Entry 6VX8 (electron microscopy, 2.33 A resolution); this record covers chains E and A of the 5 polymer chains in the assembly.

# Chain E (and A)
Name: Bestrophin
Source organism: Bos taurus
Notes: chain A of this document is another copy of the same molecule, construct and numbering; everything in this record applies to it too
Reference sequence: E1BF86 (E1BF86_BOVIN); residue numbers follow UniProt; this construct covers 1-410
Amino-acid sequence (410 residues; numbered 1 to 410; the number before each row is that of its first residue):
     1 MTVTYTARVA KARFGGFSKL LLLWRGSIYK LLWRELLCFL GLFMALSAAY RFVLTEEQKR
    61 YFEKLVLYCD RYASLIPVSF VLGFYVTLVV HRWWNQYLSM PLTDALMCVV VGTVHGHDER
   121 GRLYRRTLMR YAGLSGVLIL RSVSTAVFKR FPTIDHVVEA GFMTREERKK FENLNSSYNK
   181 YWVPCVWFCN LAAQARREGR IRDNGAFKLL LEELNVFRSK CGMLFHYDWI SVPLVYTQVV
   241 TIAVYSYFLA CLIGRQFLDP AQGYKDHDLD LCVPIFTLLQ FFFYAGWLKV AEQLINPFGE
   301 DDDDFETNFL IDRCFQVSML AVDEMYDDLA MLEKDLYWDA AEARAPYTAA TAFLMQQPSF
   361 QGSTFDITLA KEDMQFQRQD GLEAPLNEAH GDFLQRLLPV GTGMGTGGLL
Not modelled in the structure: 1-14, 339-410
UniProt features mapped onto this chain:
  - binding site (Ca(2+)): Ala10, Gln293, Asn296, Asp301, Asp304
  - mutagenesis: His91 (H91A: Does not affect subcellular location at the cell membrane. Decreases ion selectivity), Lys265 (K265A: Does not affect subcellular location at the cell membrane. Decreases ion selectivity)
Reported in the primary citation:
  - mutagenesis - H91A, K265A: unchanged expression

# Interface between chain E and chain A
Contacting residue pairs - 138 pairs, chain E then chain A:
  Gly15(E) - Arg34(A)
  Gly16(E) - Glu292(A)
  Phe17(E) - Tyr85(A)
  Phe17(E) - Thr237(A)
  Phe17(E) - Thr241(A)
  Phe17(E) - Ala291(A)
  Phe17(E) - Glu292(A)  hydrogen bond (backbone-side chain)
  Ser18(E) - Tyr245(A)
  Leu20(E) - Thr237(A)
  Leu20(E) - Gln238(A)  hydrogen bond (backbone-side chain)
  Leu21(E) - Gln238(A)
  Leu21(E) - Thr241(A)
  Leu21(E) - Ile242(A)  hydrophobic
  Leu23(E) - Leu234(A)  hydrophobic
  Leu23(E) - Gln238(A)
  Arg25(E) - Leu234(A)
  Ser27(E) - Gln238(A)
  Ile28(E) - Val235(A)  hydrophobic
  Ile28(E) - Gln238(A)  hydrogen bond (backbone-side chain)
  Ile28(E) - Val239(A)  hydrophobic
  Tyr29(E) - Gln238(A)
  Leu31(E) - Val235(A)  hydrophobic
  Leu75(E) - Ser74(A)
  Leu75(E) - Pro77(A)
  Ile76(E) - Ile76(A)  hydrophobic
  Ile76(E) - Phe80(A)  hydrophobic
  Ser79(E) - Pro77(A)
  Ser79(E) - Phe80(A)
  Phe80(E) - Phe80(A)  hydrophobic
  Gly83(E) - Phe84(A)
  Phe84(E) - Phe84(A)  hydrophobic
  Thr87(E) - Phe84(A)
  Val90(E) - Leu88(A)  hydrophobic
  Trp93(E) - Ile230(A)  hydrophobic
  Trp93(E) - Ser231(A)
  Trp93(E) - Pro233(A)
  Trp94(E) - His226(A)
  Trp94(E) - Tyr227(A)  hydrophobic
  Trp94(E) - Ile230(A)  hydrophobic
  Tyr97(E) - His226(A)  hydrogen bond
  Tyr97(E) - Trp229(A)
  Tyr97(E) - Ile230(A)
  Leu98(E) - Met223(A)  hydrophobic
  Leu102(E) - His226(A)
  Asp104(E) - Arg218(A)
  Ala105(E) - Asn215(A)  hydrogen bond (backbone-side chain)
  Ala105(E) - Arg218(A)
  Met107(E) - Trp182(A)  hydrophobic
  Cys108(E) - Cys189(A)
  Cys108(E) - Asn215(A)
  Cys108(E) - Arg218(A)
  Val109(E) - Asn215(A)
  Val111(E) - Asn190(A)
  Gly112(E) - Ala193(A)
  Gly112(E) - Phe207(A)
  Arg202(E) - Arg197(A)
  Asp203(E) - Asn204(A)
  Gly205(E) - Lys208(A)
  Leu209(E) - Lys208(A)
  Leu209(E) - Leu211(A)  hydrophobic
  Leu209(E) - Glu212(A)
  Glu212(E) - Lys208(A)  salt bridge
  Glu213(E) - Asn215(A)
  Arg255(E) - Tyr72(A)
  Asp266(E) - Arg71(A)
  Asp268(E) - Lys64(A)
  Leu269(E) - Lys64(A)
  Leu269(E) - Leu65(A)
  Phe276(E) - Tyr68(A)  hydrophobic
  Phe276(E) - Cys69(A)  hydrophobic
  Phe276(E) - Tyr72(A)  hydrophobic
  Phe276(E) - Ser246(A)
  Phe276(E) - Leu249(A)  hydrophobic
  Phe276(E) - Ala250(A)  hydrophobic
  Leu279(E) - Ser246(A)
  Phe282(E) - Ile242(A)  hydrophobic
  Phe283(E) - Pro77(A)  hydrophobic
  Phe283(E) - Val81(A)  hydrophobic
  Phe283(E) - Val239(A)
  Phe283(E) - Ala243(A)  hydrophobic
  Tyr284(E) - Pro77(A)
  Gly286(E) - Val239(A)
  Trp287(E) - Phe80(A)  hydrophobic
  Trp287(E) - Val81(A)
  Trp287(E) - Tyr236(A)
  Trp287(E) - Val239(A)
  Val290(E) - Val235(A)  hydrophobic
  Val290(E) - Tyr236(A)  hydrophobic
  Leu294(E) - Pro233(A)  hydrophobic
  Phe305(E) - Ile230(A)  hydrophobic
  Glu306(E) - Trp229(A)
  Phe309(E) - Tyr178(A)  hydrophobic
  Phe309(E) - Trp229(A)  hydrophobic
  Asp312(E) - Tyr178(A)
  Arg313(E) - Tyr178(A)
  Arg313(E) - Trp182(A)
  Gln316(E) - Asn175(A)  hydrogen bond (side chain-backbone)
  Gln316(E) - Ser176(A)  hydrogen bond
  Gln316(E) - Tyr178(A)
  Val317(E) - Tyr178(A)  hydrophobic
  Val317(E) - Trp182(A)  hydrophobic
  Leu320(E) - Leu174(A)  hydrophobic
  Leu320(E) - Ser176(A)
  Leu320(E) - Trp182(A)  hydrophobic
  Ala321(E) - Trp182(A)  hydrophobic
  Ala321(E) - Val186(A)
  Met325(E) - Leu174(A)  hydrophobic
  Met325(E) - Trp182(A)  hydrophobic
  Met325(E) - Val183(A)  hydrophobic
  Met325(E) - Val186(A)  hydrophobic
  Met325(E) - Asn190(A)  hydrogen bond (backbone-side chain)
  Tyr326(E) - Asn190(A)
  Asp327(E) - Asn190(A)  hydrogen bond (backbone-side chain)
  Asp327(E) - Arg197(A)  salt bridge
  Asp328(E) - Lys170(A)
  Leu329(E) - Lys170(A)
  Leu329(E) - Trp187(A)
  Leu329(E) - Asn190(A)
  Leu329(E) - Leu191(A)
  Leu329(E) - Gln194(A)
  Ala330(E) - Lys170(A)
  Leu332(E) - Arg120(A)
  Leu332(E) - Leu123(A)  hydrophobic
  Leu332(E) - Tyr124(A)  hydrophobic
  Leu332(E) - Thr127(A)
  Glu333(E) - Leu123(A)
  Glu333(E) - Thr164(A)  hydrogen bond
  Glu333(E) - Glu166(A)
  Asp335(E) - Arg126(A)  salt bridge
  Leu336(E) - Glu159(A)
  Leu336(E) - Gly161(A)
  Tyr337(E) - Arg126(A)  hydrogen bond (backbone-side chain)
  Tyr337(E) - Ala160(A)  hydrogen bond (side chain-backbone)
  Tyr337(E) - Phe315(A)  hydrophobic
  Trp338(E) - Glu119(A)
  Trp338(E) - Arg122(A)
  Trp338(E) - Leu123(A)  hydrophobic
  Trp338(E) - Arg126(A)
Interface residues without a listed pair, chain E (81 interface residues in all): Gly26, Val86, Thr113, His115, Lys208, Phe257, Leu271, Thr277, Lys334
Interface residues without a listed pair, chain A (81 interface residues in all): Tyr61, Arg130, Tyr131, Val158, Glu167, Tyr181, Leu288, Ile295, Met319

# Summary
The chain E/chain A interface involves 81 residues from each chain; the contacts include 12 hydrogen bonds and
3 salt bridges. Polar contacts include Glu212(E)-Lys208(A), Asp327(E)-Arg197(A) and Asp335(E)-Arg126(A). From
UniProt: 5 Ca2+-binding residues and 2 mutagenesis sites on chain E. The paper reports that H91A and K265A of
chain E leave expression unchanged.
Chain E and chain A are both Bestrophin (Bos taurus); the structure, bestrophin-2 Ca2+- unbound state 2 (EGTA
only), was determined by electron microscopy (same publication as 6VX5, 6VX6, 6VX7 and 6VX9).
